Entry 7VAM (electron microscopy, 3.20 A resolution); this record covers chains C and E of the 12 polymer chains in the assembly.

[Chain C]
Protein: V-type ATP synthase alpha chain
From: Thermus thermophilus HB8
Notes: EC 7.1.2.2
Reference sequence: Q56403 (VATA_THET8); numbering as in UniProt (aligned over 1-578)
Amino-acid sequence (578 residues; each row starts with the number of its first residue):
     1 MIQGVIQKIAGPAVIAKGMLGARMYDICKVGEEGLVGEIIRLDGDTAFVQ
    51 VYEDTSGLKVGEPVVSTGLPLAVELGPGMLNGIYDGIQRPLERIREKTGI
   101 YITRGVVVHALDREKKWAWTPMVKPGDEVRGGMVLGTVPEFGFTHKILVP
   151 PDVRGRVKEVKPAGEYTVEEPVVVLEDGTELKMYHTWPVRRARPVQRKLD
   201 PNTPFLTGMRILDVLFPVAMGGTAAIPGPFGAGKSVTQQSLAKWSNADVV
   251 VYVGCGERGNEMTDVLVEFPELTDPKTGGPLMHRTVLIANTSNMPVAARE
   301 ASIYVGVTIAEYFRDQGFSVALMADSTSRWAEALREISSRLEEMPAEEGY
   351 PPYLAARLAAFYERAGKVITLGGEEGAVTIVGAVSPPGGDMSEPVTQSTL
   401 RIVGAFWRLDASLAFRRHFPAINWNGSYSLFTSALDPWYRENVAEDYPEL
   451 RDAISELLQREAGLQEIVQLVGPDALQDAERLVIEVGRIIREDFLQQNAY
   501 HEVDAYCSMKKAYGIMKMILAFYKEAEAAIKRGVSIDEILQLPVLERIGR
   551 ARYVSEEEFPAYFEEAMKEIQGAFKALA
Differences from the reference sequence: conflict Ala-232 (Ser in Q56403), Ser-235 (Thr in Q56403)
Ion coordination: Mg2+: Glu-261 (together with ATP)
Small-molecule neighbours: ATP (adenosine-5'-triphosphate): Pro-229, Phe-230, Gly-231, Ala-232, Gly-233, Lys-234, Ser-235, Val-236, Arg-258, Glu-261, Phe-419, Pro-420, Gln-497, Asn-498, Ala-499, Tyr-500

[Chain E]
Protein: V-type ATP synthase beta chain
From: Thermus thermophilus HB8
Reference sequence: Q56404 (VATB_THET8); residues 1-478 here = UniProt positions 1-478
Amino-acid sequence (478 residues; numbered 1 to 478; the number before each row is that of its first residue):
     1 MDLLKKEYTGITYISGPLLFVENAKDLAYGAIVDIKDGTGRVRGGQVIEV
    51 SEEYAVIQVFEETTGLDLATTSVSLVEDVARLGVSKEMLGRRFNGIGKPI
   101 DGLPPITPEKRLPITGLPLNPVARRKPEQFIQTGISTIDVMNTLVRGQKL
   151 PIFSGSGLPANEIAAQIARQATVRPDLSGEGEKEEPFAVVFAAMGITQRE
   201 LSYFIQEFERTGALSRSVLFLNKADDPTIERILTPRMALTVAEYLAFEHD
   251 YHVLVILTDMTNYCEALREIGAAREEIPGRRGYPGYMYTDLATIYERAGV
   301 VEGKKGSVTQIPILSMPDDDRTHPIPDLTGYITEGQIQLSRELHRKGIYP
   351 PIDPLPSLSRLMNNGVGKGKTREDHKQVSDQLYSAYANGVDIRKLVAIIG
   401 EDALTENDRRYLQFADAFERFFINQGQQNRSIEESLQIAWALLSMLPQGE
   451 LKRISKDHIGKYYGQKLEEIWGAPQALD
Unresolved in the structure: 1-2, 471-478
Small-molecule neighbours: ATP (adenosine-5'-triphosphate): Gly-330, Tyr-331, Leu-358, Ser-359, Arg-360, Asn-363

[Chain C / chain E interface]
Contacting residue pairs (95):
  Gln-7(C) / Ser-51(E)
  Gln-7(C) / Glu-52(E)  hydrogen bond (backbone-backbone)
  Lys-8(C) / Glu-49(E)  salt bridge
  Lys-8(C) / Val-50(E)
  Lys-8(C) / Ser-51(E)
  Ile-9(C) / Tyr-29(E)  hydrophobic
  Ile-9(C) / Glu-49(E)
  Ile-9(C) / Val-50(E)  hydrogen bond (backbone-backbone)
  Gly-11(C) / Tyr-29(E)  hydrogen bond (backbone-side chain)
  Lys-17(C) / Glu-52(E)  salt bridge
  Thr-55(C) / Tyr-29(E)
  Gly-57(C) / Ala-28(E)
  Gly-57(C) / Tyr-29(E)  hydrogen bond (backbone-backbone)
  Leu-58(C) / Ala-28(E)
  Leu-58(C) / Tyr-29(E)  hydrogen bond (backbone-backbone)
  Lys-59(C) / Asp-26(E)
  Lys-59(C) / Ala-28(E)
  Val-60(C) / Lys-25(E)
  Val-60(C) / Val-50(E)
  Val-60(C) / Glu-52(E)
  Ile-83(C) / Val-122(E)  hydrophobic
  Leu-91(C) / Asn-120(E)  hydrogen bond (backbone-side chain)
  Leu-91(C) / Val-122(E)
  Arg-95(C) / Asn-120(E)
  Arg-95(C) / Val-122(E)
  Ile-100(C) / Leu-119(E)
  Ile-100(C) / Asn-120(E)  hydrogen bond (backbone-backbone)
  Ile-100(C) / Ala-123(E)  hydrophobic
  Ile-100(C) / Val-301(E)  hydrophobic
  Tyr-101(C) / Leu-117(E)
  Tyr-101(C) / Pro-118(E)
  Tyr-101(C) / Leu-119(E)  hydrophobic
  Tyr-101(C) / Glu-243(E)  hydrogen bond
  Ile-102(C) / Pro-118(E)  hydrogen bond (backbone-backbone)
  Ile-102(C) / Asn-120(E)
  Thr-103(C) / Leu-117(E)
  Gly-228(C) / Tyr-331(E)
  Pro-229(C) / Tyr-331(E)
  Phe-230(C) / Arg-321(E)
  Phe-230(C) / Asp-327(E)
  Phe-230(C) / Gly-330(E)
  Phe-230(C) / Tyr-331(E)  hydrophobic
  Phe-230(C) / Gln-336(E)
  Gly-231(C) / Arg-360(E)
  Gly-256(C) / Tyr-288(E)  hydrogen bond (backbone-side chain)
  Arg-258(C) / Glu-296(E)
  Arg-258(C) / Gly-330(E)
  Arg-258(C) / Tyr-331(E)  hydrogen bond (side chain-backbone)
  Arg-258(C) / Ile-332(E)  hydrogen bond (side chain-backbone)
  Arg-258(C) / Thr-333(E)  hydrogen bond (side chain-backbone)
  Arg-258(C) / Glu-334(E)
  Arg-258(C) / Arg-360(E)
  Gly-259(C) / Glu-296(E)  hydrogen bond (backbone-side chain)
  Asn-260(C) / Arg-124(E)
  Asn-260(C) / Glu-334(E)  hydrogen bond
  Thr-263(C) / Pro-121(E)  hydrogen bond (side chain-backbone)
  Thr-263(C) / Arg-124(E)
  Asp-264(C) / Lys-126(E)
  Leu-266(C) / Val-122(E)  hydrophobic
  Glu-268(C) / Lys-126(E)  salt bridge
  Ser-292(C) / Tyr-288(E)  hydrogen bond
  Ser-292(C) / Ala-292(E)
  Asn-293(C) / Pro-118(E)
  Asn-293(C) / Glu-296(E)
  Val-296(C) / Thr-289(E)
  Arg-299(C) / Thr-289(E)  hydrogen bond
  Arg-329(C) / Tyr-288(E)
  Arg-329(C) / Tyr-331(E)
  Glu-332(C) / Tyr-288(E)
  Arg-335(C) / Gly-285(E)  hydrogen bond (side chain-backbone)
  Glu-336(C) / Tyr-286(E)
  Ser-339(C) / Ile-277(E)
  Arg-340(C) / Glu-276(E)  salt bridge
  Glu-348(C) / Arg-280(E)  salt bridge
  Gly-349(C) / Ile-277(E)
  Ser-385(C) / Tyr-331(E)
  Pro-386(C) / Tyr-331(E)  hydrogen bond (backbone-side chain)
  Pro-387(C) / Arg-280(E)
  Pro-387(C) / Asp-327(E)
  Gly-388(C) / Asp-327(E)  hydrogen bond (backbone-side chain)
  Asp-390(C) / Arg-280(E)  salt bridge
  Arg-416(C) / Asn-388(E)  hydrogen bond
  Arg-416(C) / Asp-391(E)  salt bridge
  Arg-417(C) / Leu-355(E)  hydrogen bond (side chain-backbone)
  Arg-417(C) / Ser-357(E)  hydrogen bond (side chain-backbone)
  Arg-417(C) / Leu-358(E)
  Arg-417(C) / Tyr-383(E)
  Arg-417(C) / Arg-453(E)
  Leu-470(C) / Ile-398(E)
  Val-471(C) / Ile-399(E)
  Gln-496(C) / Arg-453(E)
  Tyr-500(C) / Asn-363(E)
  Arg-550(C) / Leu-451(E)  hydrogen bond (side chain-backbone)
  Arg-550(C) / Ile-454(E)  hydrogen bond (side chain-backbone)
  Arg-550(C) / Lys-456(E)
Other interface residues (no listed pair), chain C (75 interface residues in all): Ile-6, Ala-10, Ser-56, Glu-92, Ile-94, Gly-99, Lys-234, Glu-257, Val-267, Thr-291, Met-294, Glu-393, Phe-415, Val-468, Gln-469, Gly-472, Pro-473, Asp-474, Asp-493, Asn-498, Glu-546, Tyr-553
Other interface residues (no listed pair), chain E (69 interface residues in all): Leu-27, Asp-78, Arg-125, Pro-127, Lys-149, Phe-247, Pro-278, Thr-293, Thr-322, Pro-326, Pro-354, Pro-356, Lys-376, Asp-380, Ala-387, Leu-395, Ala-403, Lys-452, Ser-455

[In short]
The interface between chain C and chain E involves 75 residues on one side and 69 on the other, with 26
hydrogen bonds and 7 salt bridges. Among the polar pairs are Lys-8(C)/Glu-49(E), Lys-17(C)/Glu-52(E) and
Glu-268(C)/Lys-126(E). ATP is bound between chain C and chain E.
Here chain C is V-type ATP synthase alpha chain and chain E is V-type ATP synthase beta chain, both from
Thermus thermophilus HB8. Entry 7VAM (V1EG of V/A-ATPase from Thermus thermophilus, high ATP, state1-2) was
determined by electron microscopy, deposited together with 7VAI, 7VAJ, 7VAK, 7VAL, 7VAN, 7VAO and 11 further
entries.
